Entry 4F5Z (X-ray diffraction, 1.20 A resolution); this record covers chain A.

[Chain A]
Name: Haloalkane dehalogenase
Source organism: Rhodococcus rhodochrous
Notes: EC 3.8.1.5
UniProt: P0A3G2 (DHAA_RHORH); numbering as in UniProt (aligned over 1-293)
Sequence (299 residues; numbered 1 to 299; the number before each row is that of its first residue):
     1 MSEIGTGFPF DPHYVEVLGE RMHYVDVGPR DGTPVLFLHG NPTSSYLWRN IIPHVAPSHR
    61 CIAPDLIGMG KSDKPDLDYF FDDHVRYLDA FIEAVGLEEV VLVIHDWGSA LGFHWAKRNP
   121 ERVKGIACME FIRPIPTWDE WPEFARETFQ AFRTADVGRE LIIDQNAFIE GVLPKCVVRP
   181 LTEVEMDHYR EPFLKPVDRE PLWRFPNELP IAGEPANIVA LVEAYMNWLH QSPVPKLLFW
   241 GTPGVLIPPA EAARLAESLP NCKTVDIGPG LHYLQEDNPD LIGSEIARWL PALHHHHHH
Unresolved in the structure: 1-3, 296-299
Differences from the reference sequence: engineered mutation V95 (Leu in P0A3G2), V172 (Ala in P0A3G2); expression tag (294-299)
Ligand contacts: benzoic acid (BEZ): N41, D106, W107, I132, W141, F149, F168, V172, F205, P206, L209, L246, H272, Y273
UniProt features mapped onto this chain:
  - active site: D106 (Nucleophile), E130 (Proton donor), H272 (Proton acceptor)
What the authors report for this chain:
  - mutagenesis - A172V: increased stability
  - mutagenesis - D78G/F80S/N227T/W240Y/P291A/A292G, L95V: unchanged stability
  - mutagenesis - L95V/A172V: unchanged catalytic activity

[Overview]
Bound to chain A: benzoic acid. UniProt lists 3 active-site residues. From the paper: A172V increases
stability; D78G/F80S/N227T/W240Y/P291A/A292G and L95V leave stability unchanged.
Chain A is Haloalkane dehalogenase (Rhodococcus rhodochrous); the structure, Crystal structure of Rhodococcus
rhodochrous haloalkane dehalogenase mutant (L95V, A172V), was determined by X-ray diffraction (same
publication as 4F60).
